PDB entry 1RRQ | X-ray diffraction, 2.22 A resolution | chains C and A of the 3 polymer chains in the assembly

Chain C:
Molecule: 11-nt DNA strand
Sequence (11 nucleotides; row label = number of the first residue in the row):
    12 TGTCCAAGTC T
Not modelled in the structure: 12

Chain A:
Protein: MutY
Source organism: Geobacillus stearothermophilus
Notes: EC 3.2.2.-; engineered mutation(s): D144N, P164C, F347S, K357E
UniProtKB: P83847 (P83847_BACST); residue numbers follow UniProt; this construct covers 1-366
Chain sequence (369 residues; each row starts with the number of its first residue; numbers below 1 keep their minus sign (Gly-2 is residue -2)):
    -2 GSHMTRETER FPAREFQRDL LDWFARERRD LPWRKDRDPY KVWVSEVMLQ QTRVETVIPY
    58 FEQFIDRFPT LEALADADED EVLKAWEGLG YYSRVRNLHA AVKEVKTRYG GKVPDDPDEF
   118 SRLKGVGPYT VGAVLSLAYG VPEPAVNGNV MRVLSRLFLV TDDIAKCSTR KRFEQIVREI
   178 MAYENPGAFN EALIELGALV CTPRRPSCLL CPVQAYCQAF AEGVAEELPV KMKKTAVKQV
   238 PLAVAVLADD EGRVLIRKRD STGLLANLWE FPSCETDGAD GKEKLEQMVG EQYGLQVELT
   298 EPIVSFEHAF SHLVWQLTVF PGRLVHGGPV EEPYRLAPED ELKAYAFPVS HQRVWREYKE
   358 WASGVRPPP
Not modelled in the structure: -2 to 8, 230-233, 288-291, 361-366
Bound ions: Ca2+: Ser118, Val123; 4Fe-4S cluster Fe: Cys198, Cys205, Cys208, Cys214
Small-molecule neighbours: 4Fe-4S cluster (SF4): Arg153, Leu154, Val197, Cys198, Pro203, Ser204, Cys205, Cys208, Val210, Gln211, Cys214, Phe217, Ala222

Interface between chain C and chain A:
Pairs across the interface (33; chain C residue first):
  DC16(C) - Arg50(A)  hydrogen bond to the base
  DA17(C) - Gln48(A)  base contact
  DA17(C) - Thr49(A)  base contact
  DA17(C) - Arg50(A)  salt bridge to the phosphate
  DA17(C) - Pro200(A)  phosphate contact
  DA18(C) - Arg26(A)  hydrogen bond to the base
  DA18(C) - Leu28(A)  base contact
  DA18(C) - Arg31(A)  base contact
  DA18(C) - Glu43(A)  base contact
  DA18(C) - Leu46(A)  sugar contact
  DA18(C) - Val51(A)  base contact
  DA18(C) - Tyr126(A)  base contact
  DA18(C) - Asn144(A)  hydrogen bond to the sugar
  DA18(C) - Asn146(A)  hydrogen bond to the phosphate
  DA18(C) - Arg149(A)  salt bridge to the phosphate
  DA18(C) - Ile191(A)  base contact
  DA18(C) - Glu192(A)  base contact
  DG19(C) - Gln47(A)  sugar contact
  DG19(C) - Gln48(A)  hydrogen bond to the phosphate
  DG19(C) - Tyr126(A)  phosphate contact
  DG19(C) - Thr127(A)  phosphate contact
  DG19(C) - Asn144(A)  phosphate contact
  DG19(C) - Gly145(A)  hydrogen bond to the phosphate
  DT20(C) - Gln47(A)  sugar contact
  DT20(C) - Gly122(A)  phosphate contact
  DT20(C) - Val123(A)  phosphate contact
  DT20(C) - Gly124(A)  hydrogen bond to the phosphate
  DT20(C) - Pro125(A)  phosphate contact
  DT20(C) - Tyr126(A)  hydrogen bond to the phosphate
  DT20(C) - Thr127(A)  hydrogen bond to the phosphate
  DC21(C) - Lys121(A)  phosphate contact
  DC21(C) - Gly122(A)  hydrogen bond to the phosphate
  DC21(C) - Val123(A)  phosphate contact
Also at the interface, not in a pair above, chain A (30 interface residues in all): Trp30, Tyr88, Asn94, Leu120, Gly194, Ala195

In short:
6 residues of chain C and 30 residues of chain A are in contact, with 10 hydrogen bonds and 2 salt bridges.
Among the polar pairs are DC16(C)-Arg50(A), DA18(C)-Arg26(A) and DA18(C)-Asn144(A). Ligands of chain A: 4Fe-4S
cluster.
Here chain C is an 11-nt DNA strand and chain A is MutY (Geobacillus stearothermophilus). Entry 1RRQ (MutY
adenine glycosylase in complex with DNA containing an A:oxoG pair) was determined by X-ray diffraction (same
publication as 1VRL and 1RRS).
